PDB entry 6YRD | X-ray diffraction, 1.75 A resolution | chain A

# Chain A
Name: Putative iron-dependent peroxidase
Source organism: Streptomyces lividans 1326
Reference sequence: A0A1H2DDB9 (A0A1H2DDB9_9ACTN); numbering as in UniProt (aligned over 1-316)
Chain sequence (316 residues; each row starts with the number of its first residue):
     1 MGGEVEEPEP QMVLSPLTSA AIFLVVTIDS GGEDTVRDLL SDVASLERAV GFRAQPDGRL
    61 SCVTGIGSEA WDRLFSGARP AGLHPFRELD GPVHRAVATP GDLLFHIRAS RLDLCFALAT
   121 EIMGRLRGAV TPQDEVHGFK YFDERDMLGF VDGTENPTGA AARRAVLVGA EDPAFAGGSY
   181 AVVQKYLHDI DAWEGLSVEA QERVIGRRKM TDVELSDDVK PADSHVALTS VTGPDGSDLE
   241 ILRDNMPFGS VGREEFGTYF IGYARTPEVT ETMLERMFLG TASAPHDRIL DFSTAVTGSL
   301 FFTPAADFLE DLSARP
Unresolved in the structure: 1-7, 313-316
Metal / ion sites: Mg2+ near D191 (its only coordinating residue here); heme Fe near H225 (its only coordinating residue here)
Ligand contacts: heme / oxygen atom: D146, L148, F150, V151, D152, G153, T154, E155, Q184, Y186, H188, I205, R207, H225, V226, T229, S230, I241, R243, N245, T258, F260, T270, M273, L274, M277, I289, S293
What the authors report for this chain:
  - binding site for heme Fe: R243
  - binding site for oxygen atom: R243, N245
  - conformationally variable residues: R243, N245
  - catalytic residues: R243
  - heme Fe coordination: H225
  - mutagenesis - R243A: decreased catalytic activity
  - mutagenesis - D152A: unchanged catalytic activity

# Overview
Ligands of chain A: heme / oxygen atom. The paper reports the catalytic residue R243; R243A reduces catalytic
activity.
Chain A is Putative iron-dependent peroxidase (Streptomyces lividans 1326); the structure, SFX structure of
dye-type peroxidase DtpB in the ferryl state, was determined by X-ray diffraction, deposited together with
6YR4, 6YRC and 6YRJ.
